4ECR - chains A and P of the 3 polymer chains in the assembly; structure by X-ray diffraction, 1.89 A resolution.

# Chain A
Molecule: DNA polymerase eta
Organism: Homo sapiens
Notes: EC 2.7.7.7; fragment: Catalytic core
UniProtKB: Q9Y253 (POLH_HUMAN); residues 1-432 here = UniProt positions 1-432
Chain sequence (435 residues; row label = number of the first residue in the row; numbers below 1 keep their minus sign (Gly-2 is residue -2)):
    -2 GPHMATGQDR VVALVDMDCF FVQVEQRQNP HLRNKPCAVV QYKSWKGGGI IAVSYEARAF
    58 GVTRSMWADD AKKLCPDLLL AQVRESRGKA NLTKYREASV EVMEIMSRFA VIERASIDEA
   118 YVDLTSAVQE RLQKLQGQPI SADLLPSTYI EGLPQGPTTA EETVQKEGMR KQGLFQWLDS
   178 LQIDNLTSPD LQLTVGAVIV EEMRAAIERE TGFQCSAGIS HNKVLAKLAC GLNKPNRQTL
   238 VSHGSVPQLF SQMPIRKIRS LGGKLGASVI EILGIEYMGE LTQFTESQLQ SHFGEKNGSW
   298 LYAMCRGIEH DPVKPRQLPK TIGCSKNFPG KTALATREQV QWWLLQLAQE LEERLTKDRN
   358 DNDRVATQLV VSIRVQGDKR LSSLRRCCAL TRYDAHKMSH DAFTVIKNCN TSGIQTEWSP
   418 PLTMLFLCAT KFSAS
Not modelled in the structure: 155-159
Sequence notes: expression tag (-2 to 0)
Metal / ion sites: Mg2+ site 1: Asp13, Asp115, Glu116 (together with 2'-deoxyadenosine 5'-triphosphate) (shared with DT8(P) of chain P); Ca2+: Asp13, Met14, Asp115 (together with 2'-deoxyadenosine 5'-triphosphate); Mg2+ site 2: Asp13, Met14, Asp115 (together with 2'-deoxyadenosine 5'-triphosphate)
Residues lining bound ligands:
  - : Asp13, Met14, Asp115, Lys231
  - 2'-deoxyadenosine 5'-triphosphate (DTP): Asp13, Met14, Asp15, Cys16, Phe17, Phe18, Ile48, Ala49, Tyr52, Arg55, Arg61, Ile114, Asp115, Glu116, Lys231
Swiss-Prot annotation at these positions:
  - binding site (Mg(2+)): Asp13, Met14, Asp115, Glu116
  - binding site (Mn(2+)): Asp13, Met14, Asp115, Glu116
  - binding site (a 2'-deoxyribonucleoside 5'-triphosphate): Arg61
What the authors report for this chain:
  - binding site for 2'-deoxyadenosine 5'-triphosphate: Arg61
  - mutagenesis - S113A: unchanged catalytic activity

# Chain P
Molecule: 8-nt DNA strand
Sequence (8 nucleotides; row label = number of the first residue in the row):
     1 AGCGTCAT
Metal / ion sites: Mg2+: DT8 (together with 2'-deoxyadenosine 5'-triphosphate) (shared with Asp13(A), Asp115(A), Glu116(A) of chain A)

# Interface between chain A and chain P
Residue-residue contacts (23):
  Ser113(A) with DT8(P), phosphate contact
  Asp115(A) with DT8(P), phosphate contact
  Glu116(A) with DT8(P), phosphate contact
  Lys224(A) with DT8(P), salt bridge to the phosphate
  Ile255(A) with DA7(P), phosphate contact
  Arg256(A) with DA7(P), phosphate contact
  Ser257(A) with DC6(P), phosphate contact; DA7(P), hydrogen bond to the phosphate
  Leu258(A) with DA7(P), hydrogen bond to the phosphate
  Gly259(A) with DA7(P), hydrogen bond to the phosphate
  Gly260(A) with DC6(P), phosphate contact; DA7(P), phosphate contact
  Lys261(A) with DT5(P), salt bridge to the phosphate; DC6(P), hydrogen bond to the phosphate
  Leu262(A) with DC6(P), hydrogen bond to the phosphate
  Arg377(A) with DC3(P), phosphate contact; DG4(P), salt bridge to the phosphate
  Leu381(A) with DC3(P), phosphate contact
  Arg382(A) with DG2(P), sugar contact; DC3(P), hydrogen bond to the phosphate; DG4(P), hydrogen bond to the base
  Arg383(A) with DG2(P), phosphate contact
  Cys384(A) with DG2(P), hydrogen bond to the phosphate
Interface residues without a listed pair, chain A (20 interface residues in all): Asp13, Ser379, Ser380
Interface residues without a listed pair, chain P (8 interface residues in all): DA1

# Summary
20 residues of chain A face 8 of chain P across their interface; the contacts include 8 hydrogen bonds and 3
salt bridges. Among the polar pairs are Arg382(A)-DG4(P), Ser257(A)-DA7(P) and Leu258(A)-DA7(P). From the
paper: a binding site for 2'-deoxyadenosine 5'-triphosphate at Arg61(A); S113A of chain A leaves catalytic
activity unchanged.
Here chain A is DNA polymerase eta (Homo sapiens) and chain P is an 8-nt DNA strand. Entry 4ECR (Human DNA
polymerase eta - DNA ternary complex: Reaction in the AT crystal at pH 7.0 ...) was determined by X-ray
diffraction, deposited together with 4ECQ, 4ECS, 4ECT, 4ECU, 4ECV, 4ECW and 10 further entries.
